PDB entry 7M3L | electron microscopy, 3.20 A resolution | chains L2 and H2 of the 3 polymer chains in the assembly

Chain L2:
Name: Fab14 Light Chain
From: Mus musculus
Chain sequence (108 residues; numbered 1 to 108; the number before each row is that of its first residue):
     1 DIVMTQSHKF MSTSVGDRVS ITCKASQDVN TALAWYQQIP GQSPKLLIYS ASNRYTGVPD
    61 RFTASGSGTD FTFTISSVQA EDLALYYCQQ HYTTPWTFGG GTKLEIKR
Disulfide bonds: C23-C88
From the paper describing this entry:
  - mutagenesis - S50G/N53G: decreased binding to CPV

Chain H2:
Name: Fab14 Heavy Chain
From: Mus musculus
Chain sequence (119 residues; row label = number of the first residue in the row):
     1 AVHLQGTELV KPGASAGVKL SCKASGYTFT NYDMNWVRQR PEQGLEWIGW IFPGDGSTRY
    61 NEKFKGKATL TTDKSSSTAY QLNRLTSEDS AVYFCARRGS HGSYSFAYWG QGTLVTVSG
Disulfide bonds: C22-C95

How chain L2 and chain H2 interact:
Contacting residue pairs - 36 pairs, chain L2 then chain H2:
  A34(L2) with S105(H2)
  Y36(L2) with S105(H2); F106(H2), hydrogen bond (side chain-backbone); W109(H2)
  Q38(L2) with Q39(H2), hydrogen bond
  Q42(L2) with F94(H2)
  S43(L2) with F94(H2); W109(H2); G110(H2), hydrogen bond (side chain-backbone); Q111(H2)
  P44(L2) with W109(H2), hydrogen bond (backbone-side chain)
  L46(L2) with S105(H2); F106(H2); A107(H2), hydrophobic
  Y49(L2) with H101(H2); S105(H2)
  S50(L2) with H101(H2)
  Y55(L2) with A107(H2); Y108(H2), hydrogen bond
  Y87(L2) with Q39(H2); L45(H2)
  Q89(L2) with Y104(H2), hydrogen bond (side chain-backbone); S105(H2)
  H91(L2) with S103(H2); Y104(H2)
  T94(L2) with W47(H2); W50(H2); R59(H2)
  P95(L2) with W47(H2), hydrophobic; N61(H2)
  W96(L2) with W47(H2); W50(H2); Y104(H2), hydrophobic
  F98(L2) with L45(H2); F106(H2), hydrophobic; W109(H2), hydrophobic
Also at the interface, not in a pair above, chain H2 (23 interface residues in all): V37, G44, E46, Y60, E62, G112

In short:
17 residues of chain L2 and 23 residues of chain H2 are in contact, with 6 hydrogen bonds. Polar contacts
include Y36(L2)-F106(H2), Q38(L2)-Q39(H2) and S43(L2)-G110(H2). From the paper: S50G/N53G of chain L2 reduce
binding to CPV.
Chain L2 is Fab14 Light Chain and chain H2 is Fab14 Heavy Chain, both from Mus musculus; the structure, Canine
parvovirus and Fab14 at partial occupancy, was determined by electron microscopy (same publication as 7M3M,
7M3N and 7M3O).
